8RJA - chains A and C of the 6 polymer chains in the assembly; structure by X-ray diffraction, 1.97 A resolution.

Chain A:
Molecule: Formylmethanofuran dehydrogenase subunit A
Source organism: Candidatus Methanoperedenaceae archaeon GB50
Notes: EC 3.5.2.5
UniProtKB: A0A7R9MYH2 (A0A7R9MYH2_9EURY); numbering as in UniProt (aligned over 1-567)
Amino-acid sequence (567 residues; row label = number of the first residue in the row):
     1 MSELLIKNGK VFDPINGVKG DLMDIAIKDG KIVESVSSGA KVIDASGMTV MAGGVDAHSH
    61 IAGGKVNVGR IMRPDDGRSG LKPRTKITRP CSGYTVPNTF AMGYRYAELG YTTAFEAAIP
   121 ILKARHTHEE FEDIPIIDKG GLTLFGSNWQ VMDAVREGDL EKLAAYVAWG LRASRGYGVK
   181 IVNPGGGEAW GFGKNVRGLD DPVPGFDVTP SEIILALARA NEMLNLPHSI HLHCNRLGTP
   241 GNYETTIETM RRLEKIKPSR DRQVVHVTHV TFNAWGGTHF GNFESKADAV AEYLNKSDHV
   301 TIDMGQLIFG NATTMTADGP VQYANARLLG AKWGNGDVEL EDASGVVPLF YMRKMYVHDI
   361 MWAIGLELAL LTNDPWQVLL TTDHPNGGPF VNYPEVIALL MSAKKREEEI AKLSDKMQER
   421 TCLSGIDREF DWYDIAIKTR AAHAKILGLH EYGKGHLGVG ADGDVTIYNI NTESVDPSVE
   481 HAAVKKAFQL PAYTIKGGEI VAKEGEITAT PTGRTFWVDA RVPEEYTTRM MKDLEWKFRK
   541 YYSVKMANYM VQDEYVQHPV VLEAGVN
Not modelled in the structure: 1
Modified / non-standard residues: Lys-180 (lysine nz-carboxylic acid; KCX)
Ion coordination: Zn2+ site 1: His-58, His-60, Asp-383; Zn2+ site 2: Lys-180, His-233, His-269

Chain C:
Molecule: formylmethanofuran dehydrogenase
Source organism: Candidatus Methanoperedenaceae archaeon GB50
Notes: EC 1.2.7.12
UniProtKB: A0A7R9MYM1 (A0A7R9MYM1_9EURY); residues 1-253 here = UniProt positions 1-253
Amino-acid sequence (253 residues; numbered 1 to 253; the number before each row is that of its first residue):
     1 MQTVTLTPRK SSKISVEAET ITPDNFAGKT VEEIEKVTVW EGNNKTTLGE FFEVALDGSD
    61 TPENTKIVIE GSIPRVKRVG EGMSAGIILI NGDVDMHVGA KMRGGRITVK GNADSWAGRE
   121 MKGGELIIEG NAEYYLGAGY RGESCGMRGG RITVFGNARD YVGEHMCGGE IIIKGNAGLM
   181 PGISNNGGKI IIEGNTTMPG GEMKKGTIII NGRVDELVPV YQQEEDEELD GVSYKKYTGD
   241 VVAGGKGTLY IKA

Interface between chain A and chain C:
Residue-residue contacts (10):
  Pro-74(A) / Arg-141(C)
  Pro-74(A) / Gly-142(C)
  Asp-75(A) / Arg-141(C)
  Asp-75(A) / Gly-142(C)
  Asp-75(A) / Glu-143(C)
  Arg-78(A) / Lys-101(C)
  Arg-78(A) / Glu-120(C)  salt bridge
  Arg-78(A) / Tyr-140(C)
  Arg-78(A) / Glu-143(C)  salt bridge
  Lys-332(A) / Gly-142(C)  hydrogen bond (side chain-backbone)
Interface residues without a listed pair, chain C (7 interface residues in all): Arg-119

Summary:
4 residues of chain A face 7 of chain C across their interface, with 1 hydrogen bond and 2 salt bridges. Polar
pairs include Arg-78(A)/Glu-120(C), Arg-78(A)/Glu-143(C) and Lys-332(A)/Gly-142(C). His-58(A), His-60(A) and
Asp-383(A) form the Zn2+ site 1. Lys-180(A), His-233(A) and His-269(A) coordinate Zn2+ site 2.
Chain A is Formylmethanofuran dehydrogenase subunit A and chain C is formylmethanofuran dehydrogenase, both
from Candidatus Methanoperedenaceae archaeon GB50; the structure, Crystal structure of the F420-reducing
formylmethanofuran dehydrogenase complex from the ethanotroph Candidatus Ethanoperedens thermophilum, was
determined by X-ray diffraction, deposited together with 8RIU.
